Entry 4J8U (X-ray diffraction, 2.38 A resolution); this record covers chains A and J of the 10 polymer chains in the assembly.

[Chain A]
Name: Histone H3.2
Organism: Xenopus laevis
Reference sequence: P84233 (H32_XENLA); residues 1-135 here correspond to UniProt positions 2-136 (UniProt number = residue number + 1)
Sequence (135 residues; row label = number of the first residue in the row):
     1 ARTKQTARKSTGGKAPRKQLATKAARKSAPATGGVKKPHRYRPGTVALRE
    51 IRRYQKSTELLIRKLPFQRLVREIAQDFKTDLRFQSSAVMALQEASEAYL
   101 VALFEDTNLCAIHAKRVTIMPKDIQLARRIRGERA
Unresolved in the structure: 1-37, 135
Construct notes: conflict Ala102 (Gly103 in P84233)
Swiss-Prot annotation at these positions:
  - modified residue: Arg2 (Asymmetric dimethylarginine), Thr3 (Phosphothreonine), Lys4 (Allysine), Gln5 (5-glutamyl dopamine), Thr6 (Phosphothreonine), Arg8 (Citrulline), Lys9 (N6,N6,N6-trimethyllysine), Ser10 (ADP-ribosylserine), Thr11 (Phosphothreonine), Lys14 (N6-(2-hydroxyisobutyryl)lysine), Arg17 (Asymmetric dimethylarginine), Lys18 (N6-(2-hydroxyisobutyryl)lysine), Lys23 (N6-(2-hydroxyisobutyryl)lysine), Arg26 (Citrulline), Lys27 (N6,N6,N6-trimethyllysine), Ser28 (ADP-ribosylserine), Lys36 (N6,N6,N6-trimethyllysine), Lys37 (N6-methyllysine), Tyr41 (Phosphotyrosine), Lys56 (N6,N6,N6-trimethyllysine) and 8 more in UniProt
  - lipidation: Cys110 (S-palmitoyl cysteine)

[Chain J]
Molecule: 145-nt DNA strand
Sequence (145 nucleotides; row label = number of the first residue in the row; numbers below 1 keep their minus sign (DA-72 is residue -72)):
   -72 ATCAATATCCACCTGCAGATACTACCAAAAGTGTATTTGGAAACTGCTCC
   -22 ATCAAAAGGCATGTTCAGCTGATTCAGCTGAACATGCCTTTTGATGGAGC
    28 AGTTTCCAAATACACTTTTGGTAGTATCTGCAGGTGGATATTGAT

[Interface between chain A and chain J]
Residue-residue contacts (27):
  His39(A) - DA-68(J)  phosphate contact
  His39(A) - DT-67(J)  sugar contact
  Arg40(A) - DA9(J)  hydrogen bond to the base
  Arg40(A) - DC10(J)  sugar contact
  Tyr41(A) - DT-67(J)  sugar contact
  Tyr41(A) - DA-66(J)  sugar contact
  Tyr41(A) - DA9(J)  sugar contact
  Tyr41(A) - DC10(J)  hydrogen bond to the phosphate
  Arg42(A) - DA9(J)  phosphate contact
  Pro43(A) - DA8(J)  phosphate contact
  Pro43(A) - DA9(J)  phosphate contact
  Gly44(A) - DA8(J)  hydrogen bond to the phosphate
  Gly44(A) - DA9(J)  hydrogen bond to the phosphate
  Thr45(A) - DA9(J)  hydrogen bond to the phosphate
  Val46(A) - DA9(J)  hydrogen bond to the phosphate
  Val46(A) - DC10(J)  phosphate contact
  Ala47(A) - DA9(J)  hydrogen bond to the phosphate
  Arg49(A) - DA-66(J)  phosphate contact
  Arg49(A) - DT-65(J)  phosphate contact
  Arg63(A) - DT17(J)  hydrogen bond to the sugar
  Arg63(A) - DT18(J)  salt bridge to the phosphate
  Lys64(A) - DT18(J)  hydrogen bond to the phosphate
  Leu65(A) - DT17(J)  phosphate contact
  Leu65(A) - DT18(J)  hydrogen bond to the phosphate
  Pro66(A) - DT17(J)  phosphate contact
  Arg69(A) - DT17(J)  salt bridge to the phosphate
  Arg83(A) - DG26(J)  sugar contact
Other interface residues (no listed pair), chain A (18 interface residues in all): Asp81, Lys115
Other interface residues (no listed pair), chain J (12 interface residues in all): DG-2, DA25

[Overview]
The interface between chain A and chain J involves 18 residues on one side and 12 on the other; the contacts
include 10 hydrogen bonds and 2 salt bridges. Among the polar pairs are Arg40(A)-DA9(J), Arg63(A)-DT17(J) and
Tyr41(A)-DC10(J).
Here chain A is Histone H3.2 (Xenopus laevis) and chain J is a 145-nt DNA strand. Entry 4J8U (X-ray structure
of NCP145 with chlorido(eta-6-p-cymene)(N-phenyl-2-pyridinecarbothioamide)osmium(II)) was determined by X-ray
diffraction (same publication as 4J8V, 4J8X and 4J8W).
